Entry 6RDJ (electron microscopy, 2.90 A resolution); this record covers chains A and B of the 20 polymer chains in the assembly.

== Chain A (and B) ==
Protein: Mitochondrial ATP synthase subunit c
Organism: Polytomella sp. Pringsheim 198.80
Notes: chain B of this document is another copy of the same molecule, construct and numbering; everything in this record applies to it too
UniProt: D7P7X5 (D7P7X5_9CHLO); residue numbers follow UniProt; this construct covers 1-127
Amino-acid sequence (127 residues; numbered 1 to 127; the number before each row is that of its first residue):
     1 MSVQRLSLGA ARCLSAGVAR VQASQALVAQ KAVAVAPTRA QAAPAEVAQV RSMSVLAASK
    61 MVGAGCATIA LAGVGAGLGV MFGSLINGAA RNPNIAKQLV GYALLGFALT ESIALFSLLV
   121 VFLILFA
Not modelled in the structure: 1-53

== How chain A and chain B interact ==
Residue-residue contacts (78):
  S54(A) - V55(B)
  A57(A) - L56(B)
  A58(A) - S59(B)  hydrogen bond (backbone-side chain)
  M61(A) - S59(B)
  M61(A) - G63(B)
  M61(A) - I124(B)
  V62(A) - S59(B)
  V62(A) - V62(B)  hydrophobic
  V62(A) - G63(B)
  A64(A) - I124(B)  hydrophobic
  G65(A) - G63(B)
  G65(A) - C66(B)
  G65(A) - A67(B)  hydrogen bond (backbone-backbone)
  G65(A) - I124(B)
  T68(A) - A67(B)
  T68(A) - A70(B)
  T68(A) - V120(B)
  I69(A) - C66(B)
  I69(A) - I69(B)  hydrophobic
  L71(A) - A70(B)
  L71(A) - V74(B)
  L71(A) - I113(B)
  L71(A) - F116(B)  hydrophobic
  L71(A) - S117(B)
  A72(A) - I69(B)
  A72(A) - A70(B)
  A72(A) - G73(B)
  V74(A) - I113(B)  hydrophobic
  G75(A) - G73(B)
  G75(A) - G77(B)
  G75(A) - I113(B)
  A76(A) - G73(B)  hydrogen bond (backbone-backbone)
  A76(A) - G77(B)
  L78(A) - L109(B)
  L78(A) - T110(B)
  L78(A) - I113(B)  hydrophobic
  G79(A) - G77(B)
  G79(A) - V80(B)
  G79(A) - M81(B)
  G79(A) - T110(B)
  V80(A) - V80(B)  hydrophobic
  F82(A) - M81(B)
  F82(A) - G106(B)
  F82(A) - L109(B)  hydrophobic
  F82(A) - T110(B)
  G83(A) - M81(B)
  G83(A) - S84(B)  hydrogen bond (backbone-side chain)
  I86(A) - M81(B)
  I86(A) - S84(B)
  I86(A) - L85(B)  hydrophobic
  I86(A) - L99(B)  hydrophobic
  I86(A) - Y102(B)  hydrophobic
  I86(A) - A103(B)  hydrophobic
  N87(A) - S84(B)
  A89(A) - I95(B)
  A89(A) - Y102(B)  hydrophobic
  A90(A) - G88(B)
  A90(A) - R91(B)
  A90(A) - N92(B)  hydrogen bond (backbone-side chain)
  A90(A) - I95(B)  hydrophobic
  A90(A) - L99(B)  hydrophobic
  R91(A) - R91(B)
  P93(A) - N92(B)
  P93(A) - I95(B)  hydrophobic
  A96(A) - Q98(B)
  A96(A) - Y102(B)
  V100(A) - Y102(B)  hydrophobic
  F107(A) - L109(B)  hydrophobic
  E111(A) - L109(B)
  E111(A) - S112(B)  hydrogen bond
  E111(A) - I113(B)
  E111(A) - F116(B)
  A114(A) - I113(B)  hydrophobic
  L115(A) - F116(B)  hydrophobic
  L118(A) - F116(B)  hydrophobic
  V121(A) - V120(B)  hydrophobic
  F122(A) - L123(B)  hydrophobic
  L125(A) - L123(B)  hydrophobic
Also at the interface, not in a pair above, chain A (41 interface residues in all): S59, C66, S84, L85, L104, F126
Also at the interface, not in a pair above, chain B (37 interface residues in all): K60, L105, A127

== In short ==
41 residues of chain A and 37 residues of chain B are in contact; the contacts include 6 hydrogen bonds. Polar
contacts include A58(A)-S59(B), G83(A)-S84(B) and A90(A)-N92(B).
Both chains are Mitochondrial ATP synthase subunit c (Polytomella sp. Pringsheim 198.80). Entry 6RDJ (Cryo-EM
structure of Polytomella F-ATP synthase, Rotary substate 1A, focussed refinement of F1 head and rotor) was
determined by electron microscopy (same publication as 6RD4, 6RD5, 6RD6, 6RD7, 6RD8, 6RD9 and 46 further
entries).
